Entry 1W6P (X-ray diffraction, 1.80 A resolution); this record covers chains A and B.

# Chain A
Name: Galectin-1
From: Homo sapiens
UniProt: P09382 (LEG1_HUMAN); residues 1001-1134 here correspond to UniProt positions 1-134 (UniProt number = residue number - 1000)
Amino-acid sequence (134 residues; row label = number of the first residue in the row):
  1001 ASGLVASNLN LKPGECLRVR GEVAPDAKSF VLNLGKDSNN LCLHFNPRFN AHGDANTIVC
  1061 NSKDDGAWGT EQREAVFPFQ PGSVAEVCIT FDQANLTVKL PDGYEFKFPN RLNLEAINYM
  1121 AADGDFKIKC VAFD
Sequence notes: engineered mutation S1002 (Cys2 in P09382), D1065 (Gly65 in P09382)
Modified residues: C1016 (s-hydroxycysteine; CSO)
Covalent attachments: beta-mercaptoethanol (BME) linked to C1088, C1130

# Chain B
Name: Galectin-1
From: Homo sapiens
UniProt: P09382 (LEG1_HUMAN); residues 2001-2134 here correspond to UniProt positions 1-134 (UniProt number = residue number - 2000)
Amino-acid sequence (134 residues; numbered 2001 to 2134; the number before each row is that of its first residue):
  2001 ASGLVASNLN LKPGECLRVR GEVAPDAKSF VLNLGKDSNN LCLHFNPRFN AHGDANTIVC
  2061 NSKDDGAWGT EQREAVFPFQ PGSVAEVCIT FDQANLTVKL PDGYEFKFPN RLNLEAINYM
  2121 AADGDFKIKC VAFD
Sequence notes: engineered mutation S2002 (Cys2 in P09382), D2065 (Gly65 in P09382)
Covalent attachments: beta-mercaptoethanol (BME) linked to C2016, C2088

# How chain A and chain B interact
Residue-residue contacts (28):
  A1001(A) with N2008(B), hydrogen bond (backbone-side chain); N2010(B)
  S1002(A) with N2008(B), hydrogen bond (backbone-side chain)
  G1003(A) with N2008(B)
  L1004(A) with A2006(B), hydrophobic; S2007(B); N2008(B); L2009(B), hydrophobic
  V1005(A) with V2005(B); A2006(B); S2007(B), hydrogen bond (backbone-backbone)
  A1006(A) with V2005(B)
  S1007(A) with L2004(B); V2005(B), hydrogen bond (backbone-backbone)
  N1008(A) with S2002(B), hydrogen bond; G2003(B); V2005(B)
  I1128(A) with F2133(B)
  K1129(A) with A2132(B); F2133(B), hydrogen bond (backbone-backbone)
  C1130(A) with V2131(B); A2132(B), hydrophobic
  V1131(A) with C2130(B); V2131(B), hydrogen bond (backbone-backbone)
  A1132(A) with K2129(B)
  F1133(A) with L2004(B), hydrophobic; K2129(B), hydrogen bond (backbone-backbone)
  D1134(A) with K2129(B), salt bridge
Other interface residues (no listed pair), chain B (15 interface residues in all): I2128

# In short
The chain A/chain B interface involves 15 residues from each chain; the contacts include 8 hydrogen bonds and
1 salt bridge. Polar contacts include D1134(A)-K2129(B), A1001(A)-N2008(B) and S1002(A)-N2008(B).
Here chain A is Galectin-1 and chain B is Galectin-1, both from Homo sapiens. Entry 1W6P (X-RAY CRYSTAL
STRUCTURE OF C2S HUMAN GALECTIN-1 COMPLEXED WITH N- Acetyl-LACTOSAMINE) was determined by X-ray diffraction
(same publication as 1W6M, 1W6N, 1W6O, 1W6Q and 1GZW).
